Entry 7AW5 (X-ray diffraction, 1.65 A resolution); this record covers chains A and B.

== Chain A (and B) ==
Name: Beta-lactamase
Organism: Klebsiella pneumoniae
Notes: EC 3.5.2.6; chain B of this document is another copy of the same molecule, construct and numbering; everything in this record applies to it too
UniProt: Q6XEC0 (Q6XEC0_KLEPN); residue numbers follow UniProt; this construct covers 24-265
Sequence (242 residues; numbered 24 to 265; the number before each row is that of its first residue):
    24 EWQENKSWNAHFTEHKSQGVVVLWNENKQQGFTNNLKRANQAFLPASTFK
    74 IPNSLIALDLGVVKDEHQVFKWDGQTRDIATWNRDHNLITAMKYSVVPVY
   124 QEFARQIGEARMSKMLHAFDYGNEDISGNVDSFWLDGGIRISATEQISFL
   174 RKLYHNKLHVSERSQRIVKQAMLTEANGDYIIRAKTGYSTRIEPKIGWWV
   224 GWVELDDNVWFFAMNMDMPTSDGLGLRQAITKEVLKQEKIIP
Modified residues: Lys-73 (lysine nz-carboxylic acid; KCX)
Residues lining bound ligands: ID3 (LKH; 4-[(E)-[3-(4-chlorophenyl)-5-sulfanylidene-1H-1,2,4-triazol-4-yl]iminomethyl]benzoic acid): Ser-70, Ile-102, Trp-105, Ser-118, Val-120, Leu-158, Thr-209, Gly-210, Tyr-211, Thr-213, Arg-214, Ser-244, Leu-247, Arg-250
Swiss-Prot annotation at these positions:
  - active site: Ser-70 (Acyl-ester intermediate)
  - binding site (a beta-lactam): Ser-70, Lys-73, Ser-118, Arg-250
  - modified residue: Lys-73 (N6-carboxylysine)
  - mutagenesis: Ser-70 (S70A: Does not alter thermal stability; S70G: Increases thermal stability. Abolishes hydrolysis of cephalothin and decreases catalytic efficiency about 60-fold with respect to ampicillin), Arg-189 (R189A: No significant effect on catalytic efficiency with respect to ampicillin. Very little reduction in dimerization at neutral pH. Predominantly monomer at neutral pH; when associated with A-206 ...), Arg-206 (R206A: No significant effect on catalytic efficiency with respect to ampicillin, nitrocefin or imipenem. Very little reduction in dimerization at neutral pH. Predominantly monomer at neutral pH ...)
What the authors report for this chain:
  - catalytic residues: Ser-70 (citing earlier work)
  - binding site for ID3: Ile-102, Trp-105, Ser-118, Thr-209, Tyr-211, Thr-213, Arg-214, Leu-247, Arg-250

== Interface between chain A and chain B ==
Contacting residue pairs (31; chain A residue first):
  Glu-89(A) with Arg-189(B), salt bridge
  His-90(A) with Tyr-177(B)
  Thr-113(A) with Asp-229(B)
  Lys-116(A) with Gly-201(B), hydrogen bond (side chain-backbone); Asp-229(B), salt bridge
  Tyr-117(A) with Asp-229(B), hydrogen bond
  Tyr-177(A) with His-90(B)
  Glu-185(A) with Arg-186(B), salt bridge
  Arg-186(A) with Glu-185(B), salt bridge
  Arg-189(A) with Glu-89(B), salt bridge; Ile-190(B); Gln-193(B), hydrogen bond
  Ile-190(A) with Arg-189(B)
  Gln-193(A) with Arg-189(B), hydrogen bond; Arg-206(B)
  Leu-196(A) with Leu-196(B), hydrophobic; Ala-199(B), hydrophobic; Ile-204(B), hydrophobic; Arg-206(B)
  Thr-197(A) with Asn-200(B)
  Glu-198(A) with Ala-199(B)
  Ala-199(A) with Leu-196(B), hydrophobic; Glu-198(B); Ala-199(B), hydrogen bond (backbone-backbone)
  Asn-200(A) with Thr-197(B)
  Gly-201(A) with Lys-116(B), hydrogen bond (backbone-side chain)
  Ile-204(A) with Leu-196(B), hydrophobic
  Arg-206(A) with Leu-196(B)
  Asp-229(A) with Thr-113(B); Lys-116(B), salt bridge; Tyr-117(B), hydrogen bond
Other interface residues (no listed pair), chain A (21 interface residues in all): Arg-107

== Summary ==
21 residues of chain A and 20 residues of chain B are in contact, with 7 hydrogen bonds and 6 salt bridges.
Among the polar pairs are Glu-89(A)/Arg-189(B), Lys-116(A)/Asp-229(B) and Glu-185(A)/Arg-186(B). Bound to
chain A: ID3. The paper reports the catalytic residue Ser-70(A); a binding site for ID3 at Ile-102(A),
Trp-105(A) and Ser-118(A) among others.
Chain A and chain B are both Beta-lactamase (Klebsiella pneumoniae); the structure, Crystal structure of
OXA-48 beta-lactamase in the complex with the inhibitor ID3, was determined by X-ray diffraction, deposited
together with 7AUX.
